PDB entry 2L3R | solution NMR | chains A and B

== Chain A ==
Molecule: E3 ubiquitin-protein ligase UHRF1
Organism: Homo sapiens
UniProt: Q96T88 (UHRF1_HUMAN); residue numbers follow UniProt; this construct covers 126-285
Chain sequence (162 residues; each row starts with the number of its first residue):
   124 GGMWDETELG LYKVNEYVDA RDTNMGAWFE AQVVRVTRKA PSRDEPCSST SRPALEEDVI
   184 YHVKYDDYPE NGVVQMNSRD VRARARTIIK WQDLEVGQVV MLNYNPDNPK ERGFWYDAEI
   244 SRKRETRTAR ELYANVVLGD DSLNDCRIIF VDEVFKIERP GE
Not modelled in the structure: 124
Differences from the reference sequence: expression tag (124-125)
Swiss-Prot annotation at these positions:
  - modified residue: Ser165 (Phosphoserine)
  - cross-link: Lys279 (Glycyl lysine isopeptide (Lys-Gly) (interchain with G-Cter in SUMO2))
  - mutagenesis: Asp142 (D142A: Impaired binding to histone H3 without affecting the protein folding; when associated with A-153), Asp145 (D145A: Impaired binding to histone H3), Phe152 (F152A: Impaired binding to histone H3), Glu153 (E153A: Impaired binding to histone H3 without affecting the protein folding; when associated with A-142), Tyr188 (Y188A: Impaired binding to histone H3), Asp190 (D190A: Slightly impaired binding to histone H3), Tyr191 (Y191A: Impaired binding to histone H3)
What the authors report for this chain:
  - mutagenesis - F152A: decreased localization

== Chain B ==
Molecule: Histone H3
UniProt: Q3BDD9 (Q3BDD9_9INSE); residues 1-11 here correspond to UniProt positions 2-12 (UniProt number = residue number + 1)
Chain sequence (11 residues; each row starts with the number of its first residue):
     1 ARTKQTARKS T
Modified / non-standard residues: Lys9 (n-trimethyllysine; M3L)
What the authors report for this chain:
  - mutagenesis - K4A: decreased binding to E3 ubiquitin-protein ligase UHRF1 (chain A)
  - post-translational modification sites: Thr6, Ser10

== Interface between chain A and chain B ==
Residue-residue contacts (39):
  Asp142(A) - Lys4(B)
  Asp145(A) - Lys9(B)
  Asp145(A) - Ser10(B)
  Asp145(A) - Thr11(B)
  Asn147(A) - Ser10(B)
  Asn147(A) - Thr11(B)
  Met148(A) - Ser10(B)
  Phe152(A) - Thr6(B)
  Phe152(A) - Lys9(B)
  Glu153(A) - Lys4(B)
  Tyr188(A) - Lys9(B)
  Asp190(A) - Thr6(B)
  Tyr191(A) - Thr6(B)
  Tyr191(A) - Ala7(B)
  Tyr191(A) - Arg8(B)
  Tyr191(A) - Lys9(B)
  Asn194(A) - Lys9(B)
  Asn194(A) - Thr11(B)
  Arg207(A) - Lys4(B)
  Ile211(A) - Arg2(B)
  Asp230(A) - Arg8(B)
  Arg235(A) - Gln5(B)
  Arg235(A) - Thr6(B)
  Arg235(A) - Ala7(B)
  Gly236(A) - Gln5(B)
  Gly236(A) - Thr6(B)
  Gly236(A) - Ala7(B)
  Phe237(A) - Thr6(B)
  Phe237(A) - Ala7(B)
  Phe237(A) - Arg8(B)
  Phe237(A) - Lys9(B)
  Trp238(A) - Thr3(B)
  Trp238(A) - Lys4(B)
  Trp238(A) - Gln5(B)
  Asp275(A) - Ala1(B)
  Asp275(A) - Arg2(B)
  Glu276(A) - Ala1(B)
  Glu276(A) - Arg2(B)
  Glu276(A) - Thr3(B)
Other interface residues (no listed pair), chain A (20 interface residues in all): Phe278
The authors on this interface:
  - specific contacts: Asp142(A)-Lys4(B) (hydrogen bond), Phe152(A)-Lys9(B), Glu153(A)-Lys4(B) (hydrogen bond), Tyr188(A)-Lys9(B), Asp190(A)-Thr6(B) (hydrogen bond), Tyr191(A)-Lys9(B), Arg207(A)-Lys4(B), Arg235(A)-Thr6(B) (hydrogen bond), Trp238(A)-Lys4(B), Phe278(A)-Lys4(B)

== Overview ==
Chain A and chain B form an interface of 20 and 11 residues respectively. The authors report hydrogen bonds
between Asp142(A) and Lys4(B), Glu153(A) and Lys4(B) and Asp190(A) and Thr6(B) among others; contacts between
Phe152(A) and Lys9(B), Tyr188(A) and Lys9(B) and Tyr191(A) and Lys9(B) among others. From the paper: F152A of
chain A reduces localization; modification sites Thr6(B) and Ser10(B).
Here chain A is E3 ubiquitin-protein ligase UHRF1 (Homo sapiens) and chain B is Histone H3. Entry 2L3R (NMR
structure of UHRF1 Tandem Tudor Domains in a complex with Histone H3 peptide) was determined by solution NMR.
